Entry 3MCG (X-ray diffraction, 2.00 A resolution); this record covers chains 1 and 2.

== Chain 1 (and 2) ==
Name: Immunoglobulin lambda dimer mcg (light chain)
From: Homo sapiens
Notes: chain 2 of this document is another copy of the same molecule, construct and numbering; everything in this record applies to it too
Sequence (216 residues; each row starts with the number of its first residue):
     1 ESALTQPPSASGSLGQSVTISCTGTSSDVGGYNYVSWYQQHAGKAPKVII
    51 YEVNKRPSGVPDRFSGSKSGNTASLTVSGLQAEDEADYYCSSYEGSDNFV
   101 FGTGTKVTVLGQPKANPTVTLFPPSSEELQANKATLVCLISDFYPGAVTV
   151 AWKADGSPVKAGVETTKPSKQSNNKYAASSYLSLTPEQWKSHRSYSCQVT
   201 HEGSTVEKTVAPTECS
Construct notes: conflict I20 (Phe39 in S14675), T23 (Ser42 in S14675), V29 (Ile48 in S14675), 19 further conflict positions vs the reference (S14675) not listed
Modified residues: E1 (pyroglutamic acid; PCA)
Cystine bridges: C22-C90, C138-C197

== How chain 1 and chain 2 interact ==
Residue-residue contacts (58; chain 1 residue first):
  K44(1) with Q40(2); Y89(2), hydrogen bond (backbone-side chain)
  A45(1) with F101(2), hydrophobic
  P46(1) with F101(2)
  K47(1) with F101(2)
  Y51(1) with D97(2)
  P57(1) with N98(2)
  S58(1) with N98(2), hydrogen bond
  Y89(1) with K44(2); A45(2), hydrogen bond (side chain-backbone)
  D97(1) with Y51(2), hydrogen bond; R56(2); P57(2)
  N98(1) with V48(2)
  F99(1) with V48(2)
  F101(1) with Y38(2), hydrophobic; A45(2); P46(2)
  G102(1) with A45(2)
  F122(1) with F122(2); P123(2); A134(2), hydrophobic; T135(2); V137(2), hydrophobic
  P123(1) with P124(2)
  P124(1) with S216(2), hydrogen bond (backbone-side chain)
  S125(1) with F122(2); S216(2), hydrogen bond (backbone-side chain)
  S126(1) with T213(2), hydrogen bond; S216(2), hydrogen bond (backbone-backbone)
  E127(1) with T120(2); F122(2)
  L129(1) with S216(2)
  K133(1) with T120(2)
  T135(1) with F122(2)
  V137(1) with F122(2), hydrophobic
  L139(1) with V137(2), hydrophobic
  S141(1) with Y181(2), hydrogen bond
  E164(1) with K170(2); Q171(2), hydrogen bond (side chain-backbone)
  T165(1) with K170(2)
  T166(1) with K167(2)
  K167(1) with K167(2); S169(2)
  P168(1) with K167(2)
  S169(1) with T166(2); K167(2), hydrogen bond (backbone-side chain)
  K170(1) with E164(2), salt bridge
  Q171(1) with E164(2), hydrogen bond (backbone-side chain)
  S172(1) with E164(2), hydrogen bond
  A177(1) with K167(2), hydrogen bond (backbone-side chain)
  Y181(1) with T120(2); L139(2); S141(2), hydrogen bond
  E214(1) with C215(2), hydrogen bond (backbone-side chain)
  C215(1) with E214(2), hydrogen bond; C215(2), disulfide
  S216(1) with E214(2), hydrogen bond (backbone-side chain)
Also at the interface, not in a pair above, chain 1 (41 interface residues in all): A178, S179
Also at the interface, not in a pair above, chain 2 (36 interface residues in all): V119, L121, S179
Cross-chain cystine bridges: C215(1)-C215(2)

== In short ==
Chain 1 and chain 2 form an interface of 41 and 36 residues respectively; the contacts include 1 disulfide
bond, 18 hydrogen bonds and 1 salt bridge. Polar contacts include K170(1)-E164(2), K44(1)-Y89(2) and
S58(1)-N98(2).
Chain 1 and chain 2 are both Immunoglobulin lambda dimer mcg (light chain) (Homo sapiens); the structure,
Three-dimensional structure of a light chain dimer crystallized in water. conformational flexibility of a
molecule in ..., was determined by X-ray diffraction together with 1DCL and 2MCG from the same study.
